8YHQ - chains D and I of the 20 polymer chains in the assembly; structure by electron microscopy, 2.42 A resolution.

Chain D:
Name: quinol--cytochrome-c reductase
Organism: Saccharomyces cerevisiae
Notes: EC 7.1.1.8
UniProt: A0A5B9RH60 (A0A5B9RH60_YEASX); residue numbers follow UniProt; this construct covers 62-309
Chain sequence (248 residues; row label = number of the first residue in the row):
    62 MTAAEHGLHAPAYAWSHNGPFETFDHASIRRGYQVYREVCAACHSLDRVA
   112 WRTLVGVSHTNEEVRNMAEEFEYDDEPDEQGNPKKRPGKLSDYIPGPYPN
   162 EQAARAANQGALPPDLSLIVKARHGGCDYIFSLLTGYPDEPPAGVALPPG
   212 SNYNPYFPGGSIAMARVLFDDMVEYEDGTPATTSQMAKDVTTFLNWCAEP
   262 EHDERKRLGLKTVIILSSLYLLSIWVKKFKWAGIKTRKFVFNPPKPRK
Ion coordination: heme Fe near His-105 (its only coordinating residue here)
Ligand contacts:
  - phosphatidic acid (7PH; (1R)-2-(dodecanoyloxy)-1-[(phosphonooxy)methyl]ethyl tetradecanoate): Leu-269, Lys-272, Thr-273, Ile-276, Leu-277
  - heme (HEM): Val-100, Cys-101, Cys-104, His-105, Asn-169, Leu-173, Pro-174, Pro-175, Leu-177, Ile-180, Arg-184, Tyr-190, Ile-191, Leu-194, Leu-195, Phe-218, Ile-223, Ala-224, Met-225, Val-228, Leu-229, Val-251

Chain I:
Name: Cytochrome b-c1 complex subunit 9, mitochondrial
Organism: Saccharomyces cerevisiae
UniProt: P22289 (QCR9_YEAST); residue numbers follow UniProt; this construct covers 4-58
Chain sequence (55 residues; numbered 4 to 58; the number before each row is that of its first residue):
     4 SSLYKTFFKRNAVFVGTIFAGAFVFQTVFDTAITSWYENHNKGKLWKDVK
    54 ARIAA
Disordered / not traced: 4

How chain D and chain I interact:
Contacting residue pairs - 27 pairs, chain D then chain I:
  Ser-77(D) / Lys-47(I)  hydrogen bond (backbone-side chain)
  Phe-82(D) / Tyr-40(I)
  Phe-82(D) / His-43(I)
  Phe-82(D) / Asn-44(I)  hydrogen bond (backbone-side chain)
  Glu-83(D) / Tyr-40(I)  hydrogen bond (backbone-side chain)
  Glu-83(D) / His-43(I)  salt bridge
  Glu-83(D) / Asn-44(I)
  Glu-83(D) / Lys-47(I)  salt bridge
  Thr-84(D) / Tyr-40(I)
  Thr-84(D) / Asn-44(I)  hydrogen bond (backbone-side chain)
  Thr-84(D) / Lys-47(I)
  Phe-85(D) / Lys-47(I)
  His-87(D) / Lys-47(I)  hydrogen bond (backbone-backbone)
  His-87(D) / Trp-49(I)
  Arg-91(D) / Ile-56(I)
  Gly-117(D) / Trp-49(I)
  Val-118(D) / Trp-49(I)
  Ser-119(D) / Trp-49(I)
  Asp-264(D) / Tyr-40(I)
  Lys-267(D) / Tyr-40(I)
  Arg-268(D) / Asp-33(I)  salt bridge
  Arg-268(D) / Thr-37(I)  hydrogen bond
  Arg-268(D) / Tyr-40(I)
  Leu-271(D) / Ile-36(I)  hydrophobic
  Lys-272(D) / Asp-33(I)  salt bridge
  Ile-275(D) / Phe-32(I)  hydrophobic
  Ile-276(D) / Phe-32(I)  hydrophobic
Interface residues without a listed pair, chain D (21 interface residues in all): Asp-86, Ala-88, His-120, Thr-121
Interface residues without a listed pair, chain I (15 interface residues in all): Phe-28, Trp-39, Leu-48, Val-52, Arg-55

Overview:
21 residues of chain D face 15 of chain I across their interface, with 6 hydrogen bonds and 4 salt bridges.
Among the polar pairs are Glu-83(D)/His-43(I), Glu-83(D)/Lys-47(I) and Arg-268(D)/Asp-33(I). Chain D binds
heme and phosphatidic acid.
Here chain D is quinol--cytochrome-c reductase and chain I is Cytochrome b-c1 complex subunit 9,
mitochondrial, both from Saccharomyces cerevisiae. Entry 8YHQ (Cryo-EM structure of Saccharomyces cerevisiae
bc1 complex in pyraclostrobin-bound state) was determined by electron microscopy together with 8YIN and 8ZMT
from the same study.
